Entry 2XGP (X-ray diffraction, 2.70 A resolution); this record covers chains B and U of the 3 polymer chains in the assembly.

[Chain B]
Molecule: DNA polymerase eta
Source organism: Saccharomyces cerevisiae
Notes: EC 2.7.7.7
UniProtKB: Q04049 (POLH_YEAST); residue numbers follow UniProt; this construct covers 1-513
Sequence (536 residues; row label = number of the first residue in the row; numbers below 1 keep their minus sign (Met-22 is residue -22)):
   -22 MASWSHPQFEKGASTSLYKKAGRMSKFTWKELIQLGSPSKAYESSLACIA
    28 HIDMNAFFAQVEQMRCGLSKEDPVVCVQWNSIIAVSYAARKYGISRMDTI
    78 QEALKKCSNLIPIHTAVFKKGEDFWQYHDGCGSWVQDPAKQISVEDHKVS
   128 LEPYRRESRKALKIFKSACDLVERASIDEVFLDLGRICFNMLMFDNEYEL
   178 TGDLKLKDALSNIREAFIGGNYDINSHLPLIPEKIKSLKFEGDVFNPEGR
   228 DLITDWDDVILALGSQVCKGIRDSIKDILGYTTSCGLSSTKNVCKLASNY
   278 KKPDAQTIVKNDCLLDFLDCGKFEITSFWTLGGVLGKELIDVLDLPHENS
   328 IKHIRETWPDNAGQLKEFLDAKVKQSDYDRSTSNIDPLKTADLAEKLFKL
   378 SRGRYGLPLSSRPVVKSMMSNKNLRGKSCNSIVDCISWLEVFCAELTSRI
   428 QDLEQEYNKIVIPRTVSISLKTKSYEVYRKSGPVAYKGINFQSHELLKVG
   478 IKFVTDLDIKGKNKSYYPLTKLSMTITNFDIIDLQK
Disordered / not traced: -22 to -2, 511-513
Construct notes: expression tag (-22 to 0)
Ion coordination: Ca2+ site 1: Asp30, Glu156; Ca2+ site 2: Gly98, Glu417; Ca2+ site 3 near Asp155 (its only coordinating residue here); Ca2+ site 4 near Asp289 (its only coordinating residue here)
Swiss-Prot annotation at these positions:
  - binding site (Mg(2+)): Asp30, Asp155
  - mutagenesis: Asp30 (D30A: Abolishes DNA polymerase activity), Phe34 (F34L: Alters translesion activity), Glu39 (E39A: Abolishes DNA polymerase activity), Tyr64 (Y64F/A: Decreases efficiency of nucleotide incorporation), Arg67 (R67A: Decreases efficiency of nucleotide incorporation), Asp155 (D155A: Abolishes DNA polymerase activity and increases UV-induced mutations), Glu156 (E156A: Decreases efficiency of nucleotide incorporation), Lys279 (K279A: Decreases efficiency of nucleotide incorporation)

[Chain U]
Molecule: 11-nt DNA strand
Sequence (11 nucleotides; each row starts with the number of its first residue):
     4 CXCTCATCCAC
Disordered / not traced: 4
Modified positions: 8FG (N-(5'-phospho-2'-deoxyguanosin-8-yl)-2-acetylaminofluorene) at position 5

[How chain B and chain U interact]
Pairs across the interface - 16 pairs, chain B then chain U:
  Gln55(B) with 8FG_5(U), base contact
  Ser58(B) with 8FG_5(U), base contact
  Ile59(B) with 8FG_5(U), base contact
  Ile60(B) with 8FG_5(U), base contact
  Arg73(B) with 8FG_5(U), base contact
  Val391(B) with DT10(U), phosphate contact
  Val392(B) with DT10(U), phosphate contact
  Lys393(B) with DT10(U), hydrogen bond to the phosphate; DC11(U), salt bridge to the phosphate
  Ser394(B) with DA9(U), sugar contact; DT10(U), hydrogen bond to the phosphate
  Met395(B) with DA9(U), phosphate contact
  Met396(B) with DA9(U), hydrogen bond to the phosphate
  Asn398(B) with DC8(U), phosphate contact
  Arg426(B) with DC8(U), phosphate contact; DA9(U), salt bridge to the phosphate
Interface residues without a listed pair, chain B (16 interface residues in all): Phe35, Leu128, Asn400
Interface residues without a listed pair, chain U (6 interface residues in all): DT7

[Overview]
Chain B and chain U form an interface of 16 and 6 residues respectively; the contacts include 3 hydrogen bonds
and 2 salt bridges. Among the polar pairs are Lys393(B)-DT10(U), Ser394(B)-DT10(U) and Met396(B)-DA9(U).
Chain B is DNA polymerase eta (Saccharomyces cerevisiae) and chain U is an 11-nt DNA strand; the structure,
Yeast DNA polymerase eta in complex with C8-2-acetylaminofluorene containing DNA, was determined by X-ray
diffraction (same publication as 2XGQ).
